Entry 8VMF (X-ray diffraction, 2.50 A resolution); this record covers chains A and B of the 3 polymer chains in the assembly.

[Chain A]
Molecule: Glycogen synthase kinase-3 beta
Organism: Mus musculus
Notes: EC 2.7.11.26, 2.7.11.1
UniProtKB: Q9WV60 (GSK3B_MOUSE); numbering as in UniProt (aligned over 26-383)
Chain sequence (364 residues; each row starts with the number of its first residue):
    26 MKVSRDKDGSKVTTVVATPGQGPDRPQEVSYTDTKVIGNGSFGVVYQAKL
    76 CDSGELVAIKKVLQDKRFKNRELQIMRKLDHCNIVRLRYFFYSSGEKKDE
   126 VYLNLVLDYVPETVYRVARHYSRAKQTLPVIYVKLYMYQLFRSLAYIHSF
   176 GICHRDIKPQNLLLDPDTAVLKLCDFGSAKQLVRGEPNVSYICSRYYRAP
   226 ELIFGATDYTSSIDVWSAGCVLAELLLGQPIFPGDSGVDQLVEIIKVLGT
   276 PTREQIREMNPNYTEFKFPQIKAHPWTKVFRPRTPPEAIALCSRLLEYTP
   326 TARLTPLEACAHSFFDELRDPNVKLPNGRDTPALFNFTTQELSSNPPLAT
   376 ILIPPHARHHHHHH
Disordered / not traced: 26, 32-34, 385-389
Construct notes: expression tag (384-389)
Bound ions: Mg2+ site 1: Asn-186, Asp-200 (together with ADP); Mg2+ site 2: Asp-200 (together with ADP)
Small-molecule neighbours:
  - ADP (adenosine-5'-diphosphate): Ile-62, Gly-63, Asn-64, Gly-65, Ser-66, Phe-67, Gly-68, Val-70, Ala-83, Lys-85, Val-110, Leu-132, Asp-133, Tyr-134, Val-135, Thr-138, Arg-141, Gln-185, Asn-186, Leu-188, Cys-199, Asp-200
  - aluminium fluoride (AF3): Gly-65, Ser-66, Phe-67, Asp-181, Lys-183, Asp-200, Ser-219
Swiss-Prot annotation at these positions:
  - active site: Asp-181 (Proton acceptor)
  - binding site (ATP): Ile-62 to Val-70, Lys-85
  - modified residue: Tyr-216 (Phosphotyrosine)
  - mutagenesis: Lys-85 (K85R: Inhibits interaction with AXIN1 and ZBED3)

[Chain B]
Molecule: Axin-1
Organism: Homo sapiens
UniProtKB: O35625 (AXIN1_MOUSE); numbering as in UniProt (aligned over 383-402)
Chain sequence (24 residues; each row starts with the number of its first residue):
   379 GGILVEPQKFAEELIHRLEAVQRT
Disordered / not traced: 379-382, 402
Construct notes: expression tag (379-382)

[Chain A / chain B interface]
Contacting residue pairs (26):
  Phe-229(A) / Phe-388(B)  hydrophobic
  Val-263(A) / Phe-388(B)  hydrophobic
  Val-263(A) / Glu-391(B)
  Val-263(A) / Arg-395(B)
  Asp-264(A) / Arg-395(B)  salt bridge
  Leu-266(A) / Phe-388(B)  hydrophobic
  Leu-266(A) / Leu-392(B)  hydrophobic
  Val-267(A) / Leu-392(B)  hydrophobic
  Val-267(A) / Arg-395(B)
  Ile-270(A) / Leu-396(B)  hydrophobic
  Tyr-288(A) / Val-383(B)
  Tyr-288(A) / Pro-385(B)
  Tyr-288(A) / Phe-388(B)  hydrophobic
  Phe-291(A) / Pro-385(B)
  Phe-291(A) / Gln-386(B)
  Phe-291(A) / Ala-389(B)  hydrophobic
  Lys-292(A) / Ile-393(B)
  Phe-293(A) / Ala-389(B)  hydrophobic
  Phe-293(A) / Leu-392(B)  hydrophobic
  Phe-293(A) / Ile-393(B)  hydrophobic
  Pro-294(A) / Ile-393(B)
  Pro-294(A) / Leu-396(B)  hydrophobic
  Pro-294(A) / Glu-397(B)
  Pro-294(A) / Gln-400(B)
  Gln-295(A) / Gln-400(B)  hydrogen bond (backbone-side chain)
  Ile-296(A) / Leu-396(B)
Other interface residues (no listed pair), chain A (17 interface residues in all): Ile-228, Gly-262, Lys-271, Asn-287
Other interface residues (no listed pair), chain B (14 interface residues in all): Glu-384, Val-399

[In short]
Chain A and chain B form an interface of 17 and 14 residues respectively, with 1 hydrogen bond and 1 salt
bridge. Among the polar pairs are Asp-264(A)/Arg-395(B) and Gln-295(A)/Gln-400(B). Chain A binds aluminium
fluoride and ADP.
Chain A is Glycogen synthase kinase-3 beta (Mus musculus) and chain B is Axin-1 (Homo sapiens); the structure,
Crystal structure of a transition-state mimic of the GSK-3/Axin complex bound to a beta-catenin S45D peptide,
was determined by X-ray diffraction together with 8VME and 8VMG from the same study.
